3I87 - chain A; structure by X-ray diffraction, 2.30 A resolution.

== Chain A ==
Name: Ethanolamine utilization protein eutL
From: Escherichia coli
UniProtKB: P76541 (EUTL_ECOLI); residue numbers follow UniProt; this construct covers 1-219
Sequence (227 residues; row label = number of the first residue in the row):
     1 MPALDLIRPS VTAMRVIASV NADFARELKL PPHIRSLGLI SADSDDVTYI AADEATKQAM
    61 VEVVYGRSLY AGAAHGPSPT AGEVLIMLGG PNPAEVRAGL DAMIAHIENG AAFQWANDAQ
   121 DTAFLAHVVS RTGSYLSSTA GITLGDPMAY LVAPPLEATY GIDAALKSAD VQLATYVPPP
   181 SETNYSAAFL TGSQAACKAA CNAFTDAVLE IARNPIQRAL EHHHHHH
Unresolved in the structure: 1, 65-70, 181, 218-227
Sequence notes: expression tag (220-227)
Curated features (UniProtKB/Swiss-Prot):
  - region: Asp45, Asp46 (Part of the acidic patch lining the small pore)
  - binding site (ethanolamine): Asp45, Asp46, Glu83, Phe113, Thr183 to Tyr185
  - binding site (Zn(2+)): Glu157
  - site: Asp53 (Part of the acidic patch lining the small pore), Tyr70 (Important for gating), Glu83 (Part of the acidic patch lining the small pore), Asn184 (Important for gating)

== Summary ==
From UniProt: 7 ethanolamine-binding residues and Zn2+-binding residue Glu157.
Chain A is Ethanolamine utilization protein eutL (Escherichia coli); the structure, Ethanolamine Utilization
Microcompartment Shell Subunit, EutL Open Form, was determined by X-ray diffraction, deposited together with
3I6P, 3I71, 3I82, 3I96 and 3IA0.
